4K3Y - chains A and B of the 4 polymer chains in the assembly; structure by X-ray diffraction, 2.68 A resolution.

== Chain A (and B) ==
Name: neuraminidase
From: Influenza A virus
Notes: fragment: ectodomain; chain B of this document is another copy of the same molecule, construct and numbering; everything in this record applies to it too
Amino-acid sequence (369 residues; each row starts with the number of its first residue; note: 18 numbers in that range are skipped by the numbering (no residue carries them; nothing is unmodelled there)):
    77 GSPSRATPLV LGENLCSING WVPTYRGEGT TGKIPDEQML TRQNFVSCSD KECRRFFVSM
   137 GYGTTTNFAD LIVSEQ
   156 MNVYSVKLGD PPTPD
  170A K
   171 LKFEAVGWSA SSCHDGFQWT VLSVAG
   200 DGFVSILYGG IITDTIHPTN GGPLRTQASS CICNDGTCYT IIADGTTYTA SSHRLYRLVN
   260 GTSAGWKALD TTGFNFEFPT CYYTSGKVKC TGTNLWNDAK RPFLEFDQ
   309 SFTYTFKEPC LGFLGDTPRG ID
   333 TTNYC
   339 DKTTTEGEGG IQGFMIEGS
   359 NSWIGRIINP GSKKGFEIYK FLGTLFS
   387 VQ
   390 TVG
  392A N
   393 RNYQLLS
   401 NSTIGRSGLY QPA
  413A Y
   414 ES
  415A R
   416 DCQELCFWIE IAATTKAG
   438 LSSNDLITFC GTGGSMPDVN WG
Unresolved in the structure: 77-81, 139-148
Disulfides: Cys-92/Cys-417, Cys-124/Cys-129, Cys-183/Cys-230, Cys-232/Cys-237, Cys-280/Cys-289, Cys-318/Cys-337, Cys-421/Cys-447
Covalently attached groups: N-acetylglucosamine (NAG) linked to Asn-259
Bound ions: Ca2+: Asn-293, Asp-297, Asp-324, Gly-345, Gly-347

== Interface between chain A and chain B ==
Contacting residue pairs - 27 pairs, chain A then chain B:
  Val-98(A) with Ser-204(B); Thr-214(B)
  Pro-99(A) with Val-176(B)
  Thr-100(A) with Phe-173(B); Val-176(B); Ile-211(B)
  Tyr-101(A) with Val-176(B)
  Arg-102(A) with Glu-151(B), salt bridge; Val-176(B)
  Lys-170A(A) with Pro-169(B)
  Tyr-413A(A) with Ile-210(B)
  Arg-415A(A) with Tyr-207(B); Thr-212(B); Asn-259(B), hydrogen bond (side chain-backbone); Thr-261(B), hydrogen bond
  Glu-419(A) with Ile-211(B)
  Gly-448(A) with Ile-211(B)
  Thr-449(A) with Thr-214(B), hydrogen bond
  Gly-451(A) with Thr-214(B)
  Ser-452(A) with His-216(B), hydrogen bond (backbone-side chain)
  Met-453(A) with Phe-202(B), hydrophobic; His-216(B)
  Pro-454(A) with Asp-200(B); His-216(B)
  Trp-458(A) with Glu-151(B); Gly-196(B); Phe-202(B), hydrophobic
Interface residues without a listed pair, chain A (23 interface residues in all): Thr-106, Thr-107, Gly-164, Pro-412, Cys-447, Asp-455, Val-456
Interface residues without a listed pair, chain B (20 interface residues in all): Gln-152, Ala-195, Gly-209, Asp-213

== Summary ==
Chain A and chain B form an interface of 23 and 20 residues respectively; the contacts include 4 hydrogen
bonds and 1 salt bridge. Among the polar pairs are Arg-102(A)/Glu-151(B), Arg-415A(A)/Asn-259(B) and
Arg-415A(A)/Thr-261(B). N-acetylglucosamine is covalently linked to Asn-259(A).
Both chains are neuraminidase (Influenza A virus). Entry 4K3Y (Crystal structure of a subtype N11
neuraminidase-like protein of A/flat-faced bat/Peru/033/2010 (H18N11)) was determined by X-ray diffraction,
deposited together with 4K3X, 4MC5 and 4MC7.
